PDB entry 8RR0 | electron microscopy, 3.35 A resolution | chains A and F of the 8 polymer chains in the assembly

Chain A:
Name: Uncharacterized protein YjgD
Source organism: Bacillus subtilis subsp. subtilis str. 168
UniProtKB: O34681 (YJGD_BACSU); residues 1-186 here = UniProt positions 1-186
Sequence (186 residues; each row starts with the number of its first residue):
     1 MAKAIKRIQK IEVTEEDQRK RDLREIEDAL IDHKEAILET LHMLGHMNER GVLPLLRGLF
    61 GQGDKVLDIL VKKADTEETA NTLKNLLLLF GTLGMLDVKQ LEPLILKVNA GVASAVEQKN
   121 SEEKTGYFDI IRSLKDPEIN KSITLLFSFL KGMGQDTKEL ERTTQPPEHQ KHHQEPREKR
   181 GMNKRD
Unresolved in the structure: 1, 120-127, 158-186
Small-molecule neighbours:
  - undecanoic acid (11A), molecule 1: Leu23, Ile26, Glu27, Leu30
  - undecanoic acid (11A), molecule 2: Leu30, Ile37, Thr40, Leu41
  - undecanoic acid (11A), molecule 3: Pro103, Lys107, Lys141
  - undecanoic acid (11A), molecule 4: Gln118, Lys119, Phe128
  - undecanoic acid (11A), molecule 5: Leu134, Lys135, Asn140
  - undecanoic acid (11A), molecule 6: Gly154, Gln155, Asp156
  - neamine (A1H2V; [(2R)-3-[[(2R)-2,3-bis(oxidanyl)propoxy]-oxidanyl-phosphoryl]oxy-2-hexadecanoyloxy-propyl] octadecanoate), molecule 1: Glu49, Arg50, Gly51, Val52, Leu55
  - neamine (A1H2V), molecule 2: Leu55, Leu56, Leu59, Phe60, Gly63, Asp64, Val66, Leu67, Leu70
  - neamine (A1H2V), molecule 3: Leu70, Lys73, Ala74, Thr76, Glu78, Thr79, Leu83
  - neamine (A1H2V), molecule 4: Ile130, Ile131, Leu134
  - neamine (A1H2V), molecule 5: Ile130, Leu134, Ile143, Phe147
  - heptanoic acid (SHV): Phe128, Ile131, Arg132

Chain F:
Name: Probable oxidoreductase YjgC
Source organism: Bacillus subtilis subsp. subtilis str. 168
Notes: EC 1.-.-.-
UniProtKB: O34720 (YJGC_BACSU); residue numbers follow UniProt; this construct covers 1-985
Sequence (985 residues; numbered 1 to 985; the number before each row is that of its first residue):
     1 MAGKKTITIN GVEMEASEEQ TVLQLLNNSS IEVPQVCYHP SLGPIETCDT CIVSINGELK
    61 RSCSAELKDG DVIDTLSPDV KKAQVIGMDK ILYNHELYCT VCDYNNGGCE IHNTVKEMKI
   121 NHQSIPFDHK PYHKDESHPF YRYDPDQCIL CGRCVEACQD VQVTETLTID WERKRPRVIW
   181 DNDVPINESS CVSCGHCSTV CPCNAMMEKG MEGEAGYLTG INNETLRPMI EITKGVETGY
   241 GSILAISDME SAMRDERIKK TKTVCTYCGV GCSFDVWTKG RDILKVEPQE EAPANGISTC
   301 VKGKFGWDFV NSEERLTKPL IREGDHFREA EWEEALLLIA SKFTELKEAF GPDSLAFITS
   361 SKCTNEESYL MQKLARGVIG TNNVDNCSRY CQSPATAGLF RTVGYGGDSG SITDIAQADL
   421 VLIIGSNTSE SHPVLSTRIK RAHKLRGQKV IVADIRKHEM AERSDLFVQP RAGSDIVWLN
   481 AIAKYLIENG KADERFLRER VNGRDEYVKS LAPYTLEYAE EKTGIDQETL IQMAEMIGQA
   541 DSVCALWAMG VTQHIGGSDT STAISNLLLV TGNYGKPGAG SYPLRGHNNV QGASDFGSMP
   601 DRLPGYEKVT DEQVRQKYER VWGVPLPKEP GMTNHEMIEK IHSGQLKAMY VKGEEMGLVD
   661 SNINHVHAAY EKLDFFVVQD IFLSRTAEFA DVVLPASPSL EKEGTFTNTE RRIQRLYQVF
   721 EPLGESKPDW QIIMEVANKL GAGWLYEHPA DIMEEAAKLS PIYAGVTYER LEGYNSLQWP
   781 VNADGKDSPL LFTERFPFPD GKAILYPVQW TEPKEFGEEY DIHVNNGRLL EHFHEGNLTY
   841 KSKGISEKTP EVFLEISPEL AAERGIQDGT LVRLTSPFGN VKVKCLITDR VKGKEVYLPM
   901 NDSGEAAINL LTGSHADKDT DTPAYKETSA KMEILKHDGI SPLPKINHRN GNPQPQIGVQ
   961 VHKKWARKDY IFPGDAVKRG MGHNG
Unresolved in the structure: 1-3, 979-985
Curated features (UniProtKB/Swiss-Prot):
  - binding site ([2Fe-2S] cluster): Cys37, Cys48, Cys51, Cys63
  - binding site ([4Fe-4S] cluster): His95, Cys99, Cys102, Cys109, Cys148, Cys151, Cys154, Cys158, Cys191, Cys194, Cys197, Cys201, Cys265, Cys268, Cys272, Cys300
Covalently attached groups: molybdopterin guanosine dinucleotide (MGD) linked to Cys391
Metal / ion sites: 2Fe-2S cluster Fe: Cys37, Cys48, Cys51, Cys63; 4Fe-4S cluster Fe site 1: His95, Cys99, Cys102, Cys109; 4Fe-4S cluster Fe site 2: Cys148, Cys151, Cys154, Cys201; 4Fe-4S cluster Fe site 3: Cys158, Cys191, Cys194, Cys197; 4Fe-4S cluster Fe site 4: Cys265, Cys268, Cys272, Cys300; molybdenum(IV) ion: Cys391 (together with hydrosulfuric acid, molybdopterin guanosine dinucleotide)
Small-molecule neighbours:
  - neamine (A1H2V; [(2R)-3-[[(2R)-2,3-bis(oxidanyl)propoxy]-oxidanyl-phosphoryl]oxy-2-hexadecanoyloxy-propyl] octadecanoate), molecule 1: Asn121, Met229, Ile232, Thr233, Val236, Thr238, Gly239, Ser242, Ile246
  - neamine (A1H2V), molecule 2: Tyr217, Leu218, Gly220, Ile221, Asn222
  - neamine (A1H2V), molecule 3: Ile246, Met249, Glu250
  - 2Fe-2S cluster (FES): Leu23, Gln35, Cys37, Tyr38, Glu46, Thr47, Cys48, Asp49, Thr50, Cys51, Arg61, Cys63
  - hydrosulfuric acid (H2S): Ser361, Cys387, Ser388, His587, Val590
  - molybdopterin guanosine dinucleotide (MGD; 2-amino-5,6-dimercapto-7-methyl-3,7,8a,9-tetrahydro-8-oxa-1,3,9,10-tetraaza-anthracen-4-one guanosine dinucleotide), molecule 1: Cys268, Lys302, Gln392, Ile424, Gly425, Ser426, Asn427, Glu430, Ser431, His432, Ala453, Asp454, Ile455, Arg456, His458, Pro470, Arg471, Ala472, Gly473, Asp475, Ala548, Met549, Gly550, His554, Gly586, His587, Asn825, Asn826, Gly827, Arg828, Leu829, Leu830, Glu831, His832, Phe833, His834, Tyr897, Lys926
  - molybdopterin guanosine dinucleotide (MGD), molecule 2: Lys362, Cys363, Cys387, Tyr390, Met549, Gln553, His587, Lys652, Gly653, Glu654, Glu655, Val659, Asp660, Gln679, Asp680, Ile681, Phe682, Ser684, Ala696, Ser697, Pro698, Ser699, Lys702, Asp729, Asn826, Arg828, Phe833, His834, Glu835, Asn837, Leu838, Met900, Ile908, Asn909, Thr912, Tyr925, Lys926
  - menaquinone-7 (MQ7): Leu97, Tyr98, Cys99, Thr100, Val101, Leu218, Met229, Ile230, Thr233, Lys234, Glu237, Tyr240, Ile243, Leu244, Ser247
  - 4Fe-4S cluster (SF4), molecule 1: His95, Leu97, Tyr98, Cys99, Cys102, Tyr104, Asn105, Cys109, Ile111, His112, Gln147, Cys203, Asn204
  - 4Fe-4S cluster (SF4), molecule 2: Tyr141, Cys158, Gln162, Thr164, Thr166, Leu167, Trp180, Cys191, Val192, Ser193, Cys194, Gly195, His196, Cys197
  - 4Fe-4S cluster (SF4), molecule 3: Tyr143, Cys148, Ile149, Leu150, Cys151, Gly152, Arg153, Cys154, Val178, Val200, Cys201, Pro202, Cys203, Ala205, Met206
  - 4Fe-4S cluster (SF4), molecule 4: Cys265, Tyr267, Cys268, Val270, Gly271, Cys272, Phe274, Thr299, Cys300, Lys302, Gly303, Pro433, Val434

Chain A / chain F interface:
Residue-residue contacts - 17 pairs, chain A then chain F:
  Asp64(A) with Asn222(F)
  Leu67(A) with Ile221(F), hydrophobic; Thr225(F)
  Asp68(A) with Glu224(F); Thr225(F), hydrogen bond (backbone-side chain)
  Val71(A) with Thr225(F); Pro228(F), hydrophobic; Met229(F), hydrophobic
  Lys72(A) with Glu224(F)
  Ala74(A) with Ile232(F)
  Asp75(A) with Ile232(F)
  Ala80(A) with Gly235(F); Val236(F)
  Leu83(A) with Val236(F), hydrophobic
  Lys84(A) with Gly235(F); Val236(F)
  Leu88(A) with Thr238(F)
Interface residues without a listed pair, chain A (14 interface residues in all): Thr79, Asn81, Leu87

In short:
14 residues of chain A face 10 of chain F across their interface, with 1 hydrogen bond. The hydrogen-bonded
pair is Asp68(A)-Thr225(F). One neamine molecule is bound between chain A and chain F.
Here chain A is Uncharacterized protein YjgD and chain F is Probable oxidoreductase YjgC, both from Bacillus
subtilis subsp. subtilis str. 168. Entry 8RR0 (CryoEM structure of Molybdenum bispyranopterin guanine
dinucleotide formate dehydrogenases ForCE1 from Bacillus subtilis) was determined by electron microscopy (same
publication as 9GZQ and 8RQZ).
